3AGG - chain G; structure by X-ray diffraction, 1.60 A resolution.

Chain G:
Molecule: Lysozyme C
Source organism: Gallus gallus
Notes: EC 3.2.1.17
UniProtKB: P00698 (LYSC_CHICK); residues 1-129 here correspond to UniProt positions 19-147 (UniProt number = residue number + 18)
Amino-acid sequence (129 residues; each row starts with the number of its first residue):
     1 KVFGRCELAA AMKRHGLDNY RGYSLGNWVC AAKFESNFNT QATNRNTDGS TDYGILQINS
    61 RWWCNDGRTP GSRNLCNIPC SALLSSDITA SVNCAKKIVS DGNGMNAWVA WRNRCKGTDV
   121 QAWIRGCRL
Swiss-Prot annotation at these positions:
  - active site: E35, D52
  - binding site (substrate): D101
Disulfide bonds: C6-C127, C30-C115, C64-C80, C76-C94
Metal / ion sites: Na+: S60, C64, S72, R73

Summary:
S60, C64, S72 and R73 form the Na+ site. Curated annotation (UniProt) lists active-site residues E35 and D52
and substrate-binding residue D101.
Chain G is Lysozyme C (Gallus gallus); the structure, X-ray analysis of lysozyme in the absence of Arg, was
determined by X-ray diffraction (same publication as 3AGH and 3AGI).
